PDB entry 8F76 | electron microscopy, 3.10 A resolution | chains Y and Z of the 5 polymer chains in the assembly

[Chain Y]
Protein: Guanine nucleotide-binding protein G(I)/G(S)/G(T) subunit beta-1
Source organism: Homo sapiens
Reference sequence: P62873 (GBB1_HUMAN); residues 2-340 here = UniProt positions 2-340
Chain sequence (370 residues; row label = number of the first residue in the row; numbers below 1 keep their minus sign (Met-29 is residue -29)):
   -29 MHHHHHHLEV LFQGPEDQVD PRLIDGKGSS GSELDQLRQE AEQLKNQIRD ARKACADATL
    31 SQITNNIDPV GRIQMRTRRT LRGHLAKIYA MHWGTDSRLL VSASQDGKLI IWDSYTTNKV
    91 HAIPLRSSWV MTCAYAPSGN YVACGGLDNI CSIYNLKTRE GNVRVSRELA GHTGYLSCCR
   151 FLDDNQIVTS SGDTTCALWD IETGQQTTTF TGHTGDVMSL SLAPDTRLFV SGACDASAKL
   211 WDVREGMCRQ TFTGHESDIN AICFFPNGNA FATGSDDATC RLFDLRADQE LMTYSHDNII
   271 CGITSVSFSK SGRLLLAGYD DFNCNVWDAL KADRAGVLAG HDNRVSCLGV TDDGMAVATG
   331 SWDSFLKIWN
Disordered / not traced: -29 to 2
Differences from the reference sequence: initiating methionine (-29); expression tag (-28 to 1)
Curated features (UniProtKB/Swiss-Prot):
  - modified residue: Ser2 (N-acetylserine), His266 (Phosphohistidine)
  - natural variant: Leu30 (L30F: In MRD42; uncertain significance), Arg52 (R52G: In MRD42), Gly64 (G64V: In MRD42), Asp76 (D76E: In MRD42; D76G: In MRD42), Gly77 (G77S: In MRD42), Lys78 (K78R: In MRD42), Ile80 (I80N: In MRD42; I80T: In MRD42), His91 (H91R: In MRD42; uncertain significance), Ala92 (A92T: In MRD42), Pro94 (P94S: In MRD42), Leu95 (L95P: In MRD42), Arg96 (R96L: In MRD42), 5 further natural variant entries in UniProt

[Chain Z]
Protein: Guanine nucleotide-binding protein G(I)/G(S)/G(O) subunit gamma-2
Source organism: Homo sapiens
Reference sequence: P59768 (GBG2_HUMAN); residues 1-71 here = UniProt positions 1-71
Chain sequence (71 residues; numbered 1 to 71; the number before each row is that of its first residue):
     1 MASNNTASIA QARKLVEQLK MEANIDRIKV SKAAADLMAY CEAHAKEDPL LTPVPASENP
    61 FREKKFFCAI L
Disordered / not traced: 1-6, 63-71
Curated features (UniProtKB/Swiss-Prot):
  - modified residue: Ala2 (N-acetylalanine), Cys68 (Cysteine methyl ester)
  - lipidation: Cys68 (S-geranylgeranyl cysteine)

[Interface between chain Y and chain Z]
Residue-residue contacts - 91 pairs, chain Y then chain Z:
  Leu7(Y) - Ile9(Z)  hydrophobic
  Leu7(Y) - Arg13(Z)
  Leu7(Y) - Val16(Z)
  Glu10(Y) - Val16(Z)
  Glu10(Y) - Lys20(Z)  salt bridge
  Ala11(Y) - Leu15(Z)  hydrophobic
  Ala11(Y) - Leu19(Z)
  Leu14(Y) - Val16(Z)
  Leu14(Y) - Leu19(Z)  hydrophobic
  Leu14(Y) - Lys20(Z)
  Lys15(Y) - Leu19(Z)
  Arg22(Y) - Glu22(Z)  salt bridge
  Arg22(Y) - Arg27(Z)
  Cys25(Y) - Ile28(Z)  hydrogen bond (side chain-backbone)
  Cys25(Y) - Lys29(Z)
  Cys25(Y) - Val30(Z)
  Ala26(Y) - Val30(Z)  hydrophobic
  Asp27(Y) - Lys29(Z)  salt bridge
  Asp27(Y) - Val30(Z)
  Asp27(Y) - Ser31(Z)  hydrogen bond
  Ala28(Y) - Val30(Z)
  Ala28(Y) - Ser31(Z)
  Leu30(Y) - Ala34(Z)  hydrophobic
  Ile33(Y) - Ser31(Z)
  Ile33(Y) - Ala34(Z)  hydrophobic
  Ile33(Y) - Met38(Z)  hydrophobic
  Thr34(Y) - Met38(Z)
  Ile37(Y) - Met38(Z)  hydrophobic
  Ile37(Y) - Glu42(Z)
  Val40(Y) - Leu51(Z)  hydrophobic
  Ile43(Y) - Leu50(Z)
  Met45(Y) - Leu50(Z)  hydrophobic
  Arg48(Y) - Asn59(Z)
  Arg48(Y) - Phe61(Z)
  Arg49(Y) - Pro60(Z)
  Arg49(Y) - Phe61(Z)
  Arg49(Y) - Arg62(Z)
  Ser84(Y) - Phe61(Z)
  Tyr85(Y) - Pro60(Z)
  Tyr85(Y) - Phe61(Z)  hydrophobic
  Met217(Y) - Gln18(Z)
  Met217(Y) - Met21(Z)  hydrophobic
  Cys218(Y) - Gln18(Z)  hydrogen bond (backbone-side chain)
  Cys218(Y) - Met21(Z)
  Arg219(Y) - Glu22(Z)
  Thr221(Y) - Gln18(Z)
  Thr221(Y) - Glu22(Z)  hydrogen bond (backbone-side chain)
  Phe235(Y) - Leu37(Z)  hydrophobic
  Phe235(Y) - Tyr40(Z)  hydrophobic
  Phe235(Y) - Cys41(Z)  hydrophobic
  Pro236(Y) - Tyr40(Z)  hydrogen bond (backbone-side chain)
  Asn237(Y) - Leu37(Z)
  Asn237(Y) - Tyr40(Z)
  Ala240(Y) - Leu37(Z)  hydrophobic
  Asp254(Y) - Ala33(Z)
  Asp254(Y) - Leu37(Z)
  Arg256(Y) - Arg27(Z)
  Arg256(Y) - Ile28(Z)
  Arg256(Y) - Asp36(Z)  salt bridge
  Ala257(Y) - Arg27(Z)
  Ala257(Y) - Ile28(Z)
  Asp258(Y) - Glu22(Z)
  Asp258(Y) - Ile25(Z)
  Asp258(Y) - Arg27(Z)  salt bridge
  Gln259(Y) - Val30(Z)
  Leu261(Y) - Val30(Z)  hydrophobic
  Leu261(Y) - Leu37(Z)  hydrophobic
  Ser279(Y) - Asp48(Z)  hydrogen bond
  Ser279(Y) - Leu50(Z)
  Lys280(Y) - Glu47(Z)
  Lys280(Y) - Asp48(Z)  hydrogen bond (backbone-side chain)
  Ser281(Y) - Tyr40(Z)
  Ser281(Y) - Cys41(Z)
  Ser281(Y) - His44(Z)
  Ser281(Y) - Ala45(Z)
  Ser281(Y) - Asp48(Z)  hydrogen bond
  Arg283(Y) - Leu51(Z)
  Leu284(Y) - Leu50(Z)
  Leu284(Y) - Leu51(Z)  hydrophobic
  Leu300(Y) - Met38(Z)  hydrophobic
  Leu300(Y) - Cys41(Z)  hydrophobic
  Asp323(Y) - Pro49(Z)
  Gly324(Y) - Pro49(Z)
  Gly324(Y) - Leu50(Z)
  Met325(Y) - Pro49(Z)  hydrophobic
  Met325(Y) - Pro60(Z)
  Ala326(Y) - Phe61(Z)  hydrophobic
  Val327(Y) - Leu50(Z)  hydrophobic
  Ile338(Y) - Phe61(Z)  hydrophobic
  Asn340(Y) - Leu50(Z)
  Asn340(Y) - Asn59(Z)  hydrogen bond
Interface residues without a listed pair, chain Y (58 interface residues in all): Glu3, Leu4, Gln17, Ile18, Ala21, Trp63, Gln220, Leu252, Gly282, Val320
Interface residues without a listed pair, chain Z (38 interface residues in all): Ser8, Ala12, Ala23, Asp26

[Summary]
58 residues of chain Y and 38 residues of chain Z are in contact, with 9 hydrogen bonds and 5 salt bridges.
Polar pairs include Glu10(Y)-Lys20(Z), Arg22(Y)-Glu22(Z) and Asp27(Y)-Lys29(Z).
Here chain Y is Guanine nucleotide-binding protein G(I)/G(S)/G(T) subunit beta-1 and chain Z is Guanine
nucleotide-binding protein G(I)/G(S)/G(O) subunit gamma-2, both from Homo sapiens. Entry 8F76 (Human olfactory
receptor OR51E2 bound to propionate in complex with miniGs399) was determined by electron microscopy.
